PDB entry 6J9M | X-ray diffraction, 2.39 A resolution | chains A and D of the 3 polymer chains in the assembly

Chain A:
Protein: CRISPR-associated endonuclease Cas9
Organism: Neisseria meningitidis
Notes: EC 3.1.-.-
UniProtKB: A0A1V0G6B2 (A0A1V0G6B2_NEIME); residue numbers follow UniProt; this construct covers 51-123
Amino-acid sequence (74 residues; numbered 50 to 123; the number before each row is that of its first residue):
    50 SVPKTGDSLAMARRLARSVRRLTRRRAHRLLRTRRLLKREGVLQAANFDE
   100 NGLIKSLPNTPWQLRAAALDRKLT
Disordered / not traced: 80-123
Sequence notes: expression tag (50)
Reported in the primary citation:
  - mutagenesis - R66A, R69A, R74A: unchanged binding to AcrIIC2 (chain D)
  - mutagenesis - R69A/R70A/R73A/R74A: abolished binding to AcrIIC2 (chain D)
  - mutagenesis - T54A/D56A: decreased binding to AcrIIC2 (chain D)

Chain D:
Protein: AcrIIC2
Organism: Neisseria meningitidis
UniProtKB: A0A3E2QCQ3 (A0A3E2QCQ3_NEIME); residues 3-124 here correspond to UniProt positions 2-123 (UniProt number = residue number - 1)
Amino-acid sequence (125 residues; numbered 0 to 124; the number before each row is that of its first residue; numbering starts at 0):
     0 SMASKNNIFNKYPTIIHGEARGENDEFVVHTRYPRFLARKSFDDNFTGEM
    50 PAKPVNGELGQIGEPRRLAYDSRLGLWLSDFIMLDNNKPKNMEDWLGQLK
   100 AACDRIAADDLMLNEDAADLEGWDD
Disordered / not traced: 0-4, 115-124
Sequence notes: expression tag (0)
Reported in the primary citation:
  - mutagenesis - D42A/D43A: unchanged binding to CRISPR-associated endonuclease Cas9 (chain A)
  - mutagenesis - Y11A/I15D/R20A, L36D: decreased binding to NmeCas9
  - mutagenesis - N23A/D24A/E25A: decreased binding to CRISPR-associated endonuclease Cas9 (chain A)

Interface between chain A and chain D:
Pairs across the interface - 27 pairs, chain A then chain D:
  Ser50(A) - Ile61(D)
  Val51(A) - Ser40(D)
  Val51(A) - Ile61(D)
  Val51(A) - Ser78(D)
  Pro52(A) - Ser40(D)  hydrogen bond (backbone-side chain)
  Pro52(A) - Trp76(D)
  Thr54(A) - Asn23(D)  hydrogen bond (backbone-side chain)
  Thr54(A) - Asp24(D)  hydrogen bond
  Thr54(A) - Ser40(D)
  Thr54(A) - Phe41(D)  hydrogen bond (side chain-backbone)
  Gly55(A) - Asn23(D)
  Asp56(A) - Asn23(D)  hydrogen bond
  Leu58(A) - Phe41(D)  hydrophobic
  Leu58(A) - Phe45(D)  hydrophobic
  Ala59(A) - Asn23(D)
  Arg62(A) - Glu25(D)  salt bridge
  Arg62(A) - Phe41(D)
  Arg62(A) - Phe45(D)
  Arg62(A) - Asp109(D)  salt bridge
  Arg62(A) - Asn113(D)
  Arg63(A) - Glu22(D)  hydrogen bond (side chain-backbone)
  Arg63(A) - Asn23(D)  hydrogen bond
  Arg66(A) - Glu18(D)  salt bridge
  Arg66(A) - Glu25(D)  salt bridge
  Arg69(A) - Leu112(D)
  Arg69(A) - Asn113(D)
  Arg70(A) - Glu18(D)  salt bridge
Also at the interface, not in a pair above, chain A (14 interface residues in all): Lys53
Also at the interface, not in a pair above, chain D (17 interface residues in all): Lys39, Asp42, Ala68
From the paper, about this interface:
  - interface residues, chain A: Val51(A), Thr54(A), Asp56(A), Arg66(A)
  - hot spots on chain A (mutagenesis) - R62A, R63A, R70A, R73A: decreased binding to AcrIIC2 (chain D)
  - hot spots on chain D (mutagenesis) - E18A: decreased binding to CRISPR-associated endonuclease Cas9 (chain A)

Summary:
The interface between chain A and chain D involves 14 residues on one side and 17 on the other; the contacts
include 7 hydrogen bonds and 5 salt bridges. Among the polar pairs are Arg62(A)-Glu25(D), Arg62(A)-Asp109(D)
and Arg66(A)-Glu18(D). From the paper: T54A/D56A, R62A and R63A of chain A, among others, reduce binding to
AcrIIC2 (chain D); interface residues Val51(A), Thr54(A) and Asp56(A) among others; 14 substitutions were
tested in all.
Here chain A is CRISPR-associated endonuclease Cas9 and chain D is AcrIIC2, both from Neisseria meningitidis.
Entry 6J9M (NmeBH+AcrIIC2) was determined by X-ray diffraction together with 6J9L from the same study.
